PDB entry 5M67 | X-ray diffraction, 1.54 A resolution | chains B and D of the 4 polymer chains in the assembly

Chain B (and D):
Name: Adenosylhomocysteinase
Organism: Bradyrhizobium elkanii
Notes: EC 3.3.1.1; chain D of this document is another copy of the same molecule, construct and numbering; everything in this record applies to it too
UniProtKB: A0A087WNH6 (A0A087WNH6_BRAEL); residues -5 to 473 here correspond to UniProt positions 1-479 (UniProt number = residue number + 6)
Chain sequence (479 residues; numbered -5 to 473; the number before each row is that of its first residue; numbers below 1 keep their minus sign (Gly-5 is residue -5)):
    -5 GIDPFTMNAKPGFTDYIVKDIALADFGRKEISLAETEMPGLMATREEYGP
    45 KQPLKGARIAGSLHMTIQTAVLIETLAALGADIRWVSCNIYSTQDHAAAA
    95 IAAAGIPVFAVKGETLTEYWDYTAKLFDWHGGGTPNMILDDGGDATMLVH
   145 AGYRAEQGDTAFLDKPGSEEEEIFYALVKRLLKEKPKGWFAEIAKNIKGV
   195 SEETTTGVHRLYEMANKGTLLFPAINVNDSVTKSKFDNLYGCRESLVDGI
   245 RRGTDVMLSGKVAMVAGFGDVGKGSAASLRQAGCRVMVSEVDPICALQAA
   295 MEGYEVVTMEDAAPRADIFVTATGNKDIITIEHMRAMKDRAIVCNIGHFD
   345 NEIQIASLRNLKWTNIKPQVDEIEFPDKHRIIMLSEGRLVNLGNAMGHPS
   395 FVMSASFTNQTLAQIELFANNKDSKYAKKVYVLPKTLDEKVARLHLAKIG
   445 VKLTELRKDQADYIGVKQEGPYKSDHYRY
Not modelled in the structure: -5 to 5, 415-419 (chain D: -5 to 3)
Ion coordination: Na+: Gln62, Met390, His392
Residues lining bound ligands:
  - adenine (ADE): Leu57, His58, Thr60, Gln62, Thr63, Asn385, Leu386, Met390, Gly391, His392, Met397, Phe401
  - NAD (nicotinamide-adenine-dinucleotide), molecule 1: Thr198, Thr199, Thr200, Lys227, Asp231, Asn232, Cys236, Ala260, Gly261, Phe262, Gly263, Asp264, Val265, Gly266, Ser283, Glu284, Val285, Asp286, Cys289, Ala316, Thr317, Gly318, Asn319, Ile322, Ile340, Gly341, His342, Glu346, Leu383, Asn385, Leu386, His392
  - NAD, molecule 2: Thr448, Leu450, Gln454, Ile458, Lys467, Tyr471
Curated features (UniProtKB/Swiss-Prot):
  - binding site (NAD(+)): Val259, Lys461
From the paper describing this entry:
  - binding site for adenine: Thr60, Gln62, His392
  - binding site for 2'-deoxyadenosine: His58, Thr60, Gln62, Asp135, Glu197, Thr198, Lys227, Asp231, His342, His392
  - binding site for NAD: Lys467, Tyr471

Interface between chain B and chain D:
Pairs across the interface - 60 pairs, chain B then chain D:
  Phe20(B) - Ile360(D)
  Phe20(B) - Lys361(D)
  Lys23(B) - Thr358(D)
  Lys23(B) - Asn359(D)  hydrogen bond (side chain-backbone)
  Glu24(B) - Lys361(D)  salt bridge
  Ser26(B) - Arg334(D)  hydrogen bond
  Leu27(B) - Arg334(D)
  Leu27(B) - Glu366(D)
  Leu27(B) - Ile376(D)  hydrophobic
  Thr30(B) - Arg334(D)  hydrogen bond
  Glu31(B) - Lys255(D)  salt bridge
  Tyr234(B) - Met251(D)
  Arg237(B) - Ser253(D)  hydrogen bond
  Glu238(B) - Arg245(D)  salt bridge
  Glu238(B) - Val250(D)
  Glu238(B) - Met251(D)
  Glu238(B) - Leu252(D)  hydrogen bond (side chain-backbone)
  Glu238(B) - Ser253(D)  hydrogen bond
  Glu238(B) - Ala276(D)
  Asp242(B) - Arg245(D)
  Arg245(B) - Glu238(D)  salt bridge
  Arg245(B) - Asp242(D)
  Arg245(B) - Arg246(D)
  Arg246(B) - Arg245(D)
  Arg246(B) - Arg246(D)
  Arg246(B) - Asp249(D)  salt bridge
  Asp249(B) - Arg246(D)  salt bridge
  Asp249(B) - Met390(D)
  Asp249(B) - Pro393(D)
  Val250(B) - Pro393(D)
  Met251(B) - Tyr234(D)
  Met251(B) - Glu238(D)
  Met251(B) - Pro393(D)
  Met251(B) - Phe395(D)  hydrophobic
  Met251(B) - Val396(D)  hydrophobic
  Leu252(B) - Glu238(D)  hydrogen bond (backbone-side chain)
  Ser253(B) - Arg237(D)  hydrogen bond
  Ser253(B) - Glu238(D)  hydrogen bond
  Gly254(B) - Ile443(D)
  Lys255(B) - Glu31(D)  salt bridge
  Lys255(B) - Lys442(D)
  Gln275(B) - Gln275(D)  hydrogen bond (side chain-backbone)
  Ala276(B) - Glu238(D)
  Arg334(B) - Ser26(D)  hydrogen bond (side chain-backbone)
  Arg334(B) - Leu27(D)
  Arg334(B) - Thr30(D)  hydrogen bond
  Thr358(B) - Lys23(D)
  Asn359(B) - Lys23(D)  hydrogen bond (backbone-side chain)
  Ile360(B) - Phe20(D)
  Lys361(B) - Phe20(D)
  Lys361(B) - Glu24(D)  salt bridge
  Glu366(B) - Leu27(D)
  Ile376(B) - Leu27(D)  hydrophobic
  Met390(B) - Asp249(D)
  Pro393(B) - Asp249(D)
  Pro393(B) - Val250(D)
  Pro393(B) - Met251(D)
  Phe395(B) - Met251(D)  hydrophobic
  Val396(B) - Met251(D)  hydrophobic
  Ile443(B) - Gly254(D)
Other interface residues (no listed pair), chain B (37 interface residues in all): Gly235, Arg374, Ser394
Other interface residues (no listed pair), chain D (37 interface residues in all): Gly235, Ser394

Summary:
The chain B/chain D interface involves 37 residues from each chain; the contacts include 13 hydrogen bonds and
8 salt bridges. Among the polar pairs are Glu24(B)-Lys361(D), Glu31(B)-Lys255(D) and Glu238(B)-Arg245(D). The
paper reports a binding site for 2'-deoxyadenosine at His58(B), Thr60(B) and Gln62(B) among others; a binding
site for adenine at Thr60(B), Gln62(B) and His392(B).
Chain B and chain D are both Adenosylhomocysteinase (Bradyrhizobium elkanii); the structure, Crystal structure
of S-adenosyl-L-homocysteine hydrolase from Bradyrhizobium elkanii in complex with adenine and
2'-deoxyadenosine, was determined by X-ray diffraction (same publication as 5M5K, 5M65 and 5M66).
